Entry 9CAA (electron microscopy, 4.04 A resolution (low resolution: residue-level contacts below are approximate; hydrogen-bond / salt-bridge calls are withheld)); this record covers chains R and Y of the 20 polymer chains in the assembly.

Chain R:
Molecule: Histone H2B 1.1
From: Xenopus laevis
Reference sequence: P02281 (H2B11_XENLA); residues 1-125 here correspond to UniProt positions 2-126 (UniProt number = residue number + 1)
Sequence (125 residues; each row starts with the number of its first residue):
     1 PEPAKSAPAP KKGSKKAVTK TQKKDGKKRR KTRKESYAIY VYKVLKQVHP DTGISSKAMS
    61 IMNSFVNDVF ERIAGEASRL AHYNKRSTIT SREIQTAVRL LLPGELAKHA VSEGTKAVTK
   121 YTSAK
Disordered / not traced: 1-27
Sequence notes: conflict Thr32 (Ser33 in P02281)
Curated features (UniProtKB/Swiss-Prot):
  - modified residue: Lys5 (N6-acetyllysine), Lys12 (N6-acetyllysine), Ser14 (Phosphoserine), Lys15 (N6-acetyllysine), Lys20 (N6-acetyllysine)
  - glycosylation: Ser112 (O-linked (GlcNAc) serine)
  - cross-link: Lys120 (Glycyl lysine isopeptide (Lys-Gly) (interchain with G-Cter in ubiquitin))

Chain Y:
Molecule: 285-nt DNA strand
Sequence (285 nucleotides; numbered -179 to 105; the number before each row is that of its first residue; numbers below 1 keep their minus sign (DA-179 is residue -179)):
  -179 ATCGAAGGGC GCCTATATAA GGGGGTGGGG GCGCGTTCGT CCTCCCTCTC CTCGCGGCGC
  -119 GAGTTTCAGG CAGCGCTGCG TCCTGCTGCG CACGTGGGAA GCCCTGCTGG AGAATCCCGG
   -59 TGCGCAGGCC GCTCAATTGG TCGTAGACAG CTCTAGCACC GCTTAAACGC AGCTACGCGC
     1 TGTCCCCCGC GTTTTAACCG CCAAGGGGAT TACTCCCTAG TCTCCAGGCA GCTGTCAGAT
    61 ATGTACATCC TGTGATCCCC GGGTACCGAG CTCGAATTCA CTGGC
Disordered / not traced: -179 to -77, 77-105

Chain R / chain Y interface:
Residue-residue contacts (16; chain R residue first):
  Arg30(R) - DC49(Y)
  Arg30(R) - DA50(Y)
  Arg30(R) - DG51(Y)
  Lys31(R) - DA50(Y)
  Lys31(R) - DG51(Y)
  Thr32(R) - DA50(Y)
  Arg33(R) - DC49(Y)
  Arg33(R) - DA50(Y)
  Lys34(R) - DC49(Y)
  Lys34(R) - DA50(Y)
  Glu35(R) - DC49(Y)
  Ser36(R) - DC49(Y)
  Ile39(R) - DG48(Y)
  Ile39(R) - DC49(Y)
  Tyr40(R) - DG48(Y)
  Lys43(R) - DG48(Y)
Interface residues without a listed pair, chain R (13 interface residues in all): Lys28, Arg29, Thr88
Interface residues without a listed pair, chain Y (6 interface residues in all): DC-27, DT38

Overview:
13 residues of chain R face 6 of chain Y across their interface.
Chain R is Histone H2B 1.1 (Xenopus laevis) and chain Y is a 285-nt DNA strand; the structure, Cryo-EM
structure of human SRCAP-nucleosome complex in the pre-engaged state (composite structure), was determined by
electron microscopy.
